6ZHA - chains B and E of the 5 polymer chains in the assembly; structure by electron microscopy, 3.91 A resolution.

# Chain B
Molecule: X-ray repair cross-complementing protein 6
Source organism: Homo sapiens
Notes: EC 3.6.4.-, 4.2.99.-
UniProt: P12956 (XRCC6_HUMAN); residue numbers follow UniProt; this construct covers 1-609
Chain sequence (609 residues; numbered 1 to 609; the number before each row is that of its first residue):
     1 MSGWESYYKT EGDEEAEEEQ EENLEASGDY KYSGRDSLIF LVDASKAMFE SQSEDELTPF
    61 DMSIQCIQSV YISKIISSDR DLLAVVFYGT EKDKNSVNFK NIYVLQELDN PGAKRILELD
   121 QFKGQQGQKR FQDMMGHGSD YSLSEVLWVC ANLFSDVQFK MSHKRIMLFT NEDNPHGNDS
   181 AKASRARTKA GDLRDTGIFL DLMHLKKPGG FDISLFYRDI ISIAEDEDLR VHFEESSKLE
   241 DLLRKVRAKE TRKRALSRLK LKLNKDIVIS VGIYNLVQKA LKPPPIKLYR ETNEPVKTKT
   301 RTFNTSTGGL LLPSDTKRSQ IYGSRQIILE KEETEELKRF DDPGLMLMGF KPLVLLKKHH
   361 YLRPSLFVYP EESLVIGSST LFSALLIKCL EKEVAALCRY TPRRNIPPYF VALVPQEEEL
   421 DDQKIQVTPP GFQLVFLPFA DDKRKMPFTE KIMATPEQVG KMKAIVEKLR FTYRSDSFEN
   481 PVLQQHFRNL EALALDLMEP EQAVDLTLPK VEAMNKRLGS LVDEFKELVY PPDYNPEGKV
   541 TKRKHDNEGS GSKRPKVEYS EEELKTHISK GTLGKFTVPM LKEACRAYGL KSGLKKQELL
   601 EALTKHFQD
Disordered / not traced: 1-31, 223-236, 535-609
Swiss-Prot annotation at these positions:
  - region: Val-578 to Glu-583 (Interaction with BAX)
  - active site: Lys-31 (Schiff-base intermediate with DNA)
  - modified residue: Ser-2 (N-acetylserine), Ser-6 (Phosphoserine), Ser-27 (Phosphoserine), Lys-31 (N6-acetyllysine), Ser-51 (Phosphoserine), Ser-306 (Phosphoserine), Lys-317 (N6-acetyllysine), Lys-331 (N6-acetyllysine), Lys-338 (N6-acetyllysine), Thr-455 (Phosphothreonine), Lys-461 (N6-acetyllysine), Ser-477 (Phosphoserine), Ser-520 (Phosphoserine), Lys-539 (N6-acetyllysine), Lys-542 (N6-acetyllysine), Lys-544 (N6-acetyllysine), Ser-550 (Phosphoserine), Lys-553 (N6-acetyllysine), Lys-556 (N6-acetyllysine), Ser-560 (Phosphoserine) and 1 more in UniProt
  - cross-link (Glycyl lysine isopeptide (Lys-Gly)): Lys-287 (interchain with G-Cter in SUMO2), Lys-317 (interchain with G-Cter in SUMO2), Lys-556 (interchain with G-Cter in SUMO2)

# Chain E
Molecule: 24-nt DNA strand
Sequence (24 nucleotides; numbered 14 to 37; the number before each row is that of its first residue):
    14 TAATAATAGT TTTTAGTTTA TTAG

# How chain B and chain E interact
Pairs across the interface - 6 pairs, chain B then chain E:
  Arg-252(B) with DT26(E), salt bridge to the phosphate
  Arg-254(B) with DT25(E), hydrogen bond to the sugar; DT26(E), salt bridge to the phosphate
  Gln-278(B) with DT26(E), hydrogen bond to the phosphate
  Arg-363(B) with DA28(E), salt bridge to the phosphate
  Arg-403(B) with DT27(E), sugar contact
Other interface residues (no listed pair), chain B (7 interface residues in all): Asn-275, Arg-318
Other interface residues (no listed pair), chain E (6 interface residues in all): DT24, DT30

# Summary
Chain B and chain E form an interface of 7 and 6 residues respectively; the contacts include 2 hydrogen bonds
and 3 salt bridges. Polar contacts include Arg-254(B)/DT25(E), Gln-278(B)/DT26(E) and Arg-252(B)/DT26(E). From
UniProt: active-site residue Lys-31(B) on chain B.
Here chain B is X-ray repair cross-complementing protein 6 (Homo sapiens) and chain E is a 24-nt DNA strand.
Entry 6ZHA (Cryo-EM structure of DNA-PK monomer) was determined by electron microscopy together with 6ZH8 and
6ZHE from the same study.
